7T7U - chains B and C of the 4 polymer chains in the assembly; structure by X-ray diffraction, 1.80 A resolution.

== Chain B ==
Molecule: Phycoerythrin beta subunit
Source organism: Chroomonas sp. M1627
Reference sequence: A0A067XP72 (A0A067XP72_9CRYP); numbering as in UniProt (aligned over 5-177)
Amino-acid sequence (173 residues; each row starts with the number of its first residue):
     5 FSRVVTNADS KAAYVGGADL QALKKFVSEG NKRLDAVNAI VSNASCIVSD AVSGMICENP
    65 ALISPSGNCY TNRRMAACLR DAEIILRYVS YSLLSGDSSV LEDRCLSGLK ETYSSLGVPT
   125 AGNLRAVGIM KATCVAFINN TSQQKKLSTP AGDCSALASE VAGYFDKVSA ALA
Disordered / not traced: 5-15
Modified residues: Asn72 (N-methyl asparagine; MEN)
Covalently attached groups: DiCys-(15,16)-Dihydrobiliverdin (AX9) linked to Cys50, Cys61; phycocyanobilin (CYC) linked to Cys82, Cys158
Residues lining bound ligands:
  - DiCys-(15,16)-Dihydrobiliverdin (AX9), molecule 1: Ile51, Asp54, Ser57, Gly58, Arg129, Gly132, Ile133, Ala136, Thr137, Ala140, Phe141, Ser146, Gln147, Gln148
  - DiCys-(15,16)-Dihydrobiliverdin (AX9), molecule 2: Gln147, Gln148, Lys150
  - phycocyanobilin (CYC), molecule 1: Leu24, Lys28, Asn35, Lys36, Leu38, Asp39, Ala40, Ile142, Asn143, Asn144, Thr153, Pro154, Ala155, Gly156, Asp157
  - phycocyanobilin (CYC), molecule 2: Val56, Met59, Leu66, Asn72, Cys73, Arg77, Arg78, Ala81, Arg84, Asp85, Ile88, Tyr92, Arg108, Cys109, Leu113, Thr116, Tyr117, Leu120, Val122, Pro123, Gly126, Asn127, Ala130
  - mesobiliverdin IX(alpha) (M1V), molecule 1: Tyr18, Gly20, Gly21
  - mesobiliverdin IX(alpha) (M1V), molecule 2: Pro64, Ala65, Ile67, Ser68, Pro69, Tyr74
Reported in the primary citation:
  - binding site for DiCys-(15,16)-Dihydrobiliverdin: Cys50
  - post-translational modification sites: Asn72
  - binding site for phycocyanobilin: Cys82

== Chain C ==
Molecule: Phycoerythrin alpha subunit S1
Source organism: Chroomonas sp. M1627
Reference sequence: A0A067XP68 (A0A067XP68_9CRYP); residues 1-70 here correspond to UniProt positions 53-122 (UniProt number = residue number + 52)
Amino-acid sequence (70 residues; each row starts with the number of its first residue):
     1 AIKKDQKAPV VTIFDARGCK DHSNKEYTGA KAGGMEDDQC VKLTMETIKV GDDVAAKVLG
    61 ECLSELKSRK
Modified residues: Lys4 (5-hydroxylysine; LYZ)
Covalently attached groups: mesobiliverdin IX(alpha) (M1V) linked to Cys19
Residues lining bound ligands:
  - phycocyanobilin (CYC), molecule 1: Ile2, Lys3, Lys4, Asp5, Gln6, Lys7
  - phycocyanobilin (CYC), molecule 2: Ile13, Phe14, Asp15, Arg17, Met35, Gln39, Cys40, Val41
  - mesobiliverdin IX(alpha) (M1V): Phe14, Ala16, Asp21, His22, Asn24, Lys25, Glu26, Tyr27, Glu36, Asp37, Asp38, Gln39, Cys40, Lys42
Reported in the primary citation:
  - binding site for phycocyanobilin: Asp5, Gln6
  - contacts within the chain: His22-Glu26 (salt bridge)
  - binding site for mesobiliverdin IX(alpha): Cys19, His22, Glu26

== Interface between chain B and chain C ==
Residue-residue contacts (10; chain B residue first):
  Asn42(B) - Ser64(C)  hydrogen bond
  Val45(B) - Glu61(C)
  Val45(B) - Ser64(C)
  Ser46(B) - Glu61(C)
  Ser46(B) - Ser64(C)  hydrogen bond (side chain-backbone)
  Ser46(B) - Glu65(C)
  Ala48(B) - Glu61(C)
  Ser49(B) - Glu61(C)  hydrogen bond
  Glu87(B) - Lys57(C)  salt bridge
  Lys150(B) - Glu65(C)  salt bridge
Other interface residues (no listed pair), chain B (9 interface residues in all): Asn47, Leu151

== Summary ==
9 residues of chain B and 4 residues of chain C are in contact; the contacts include 3 hydrogen bonds and 2
salt bridges. Polar contacts include Glu87(B)-Lys57(C), Lys150(B)-Glu65(C) and Asn42(B)-Ser64(C). From the
paper: a binding site for phycocyanobilin at Cys82(B) and Asp5(C) among others; a binding site for
mesobiliverdin IX(alpha) at Cys19(C), His22(C) and Glu26(C).
Here chain B is Phycoerythrin beta subunit and chain C is Phycoerythrin alpha subunit S1, both from Chroomonas
sp. M1627. Entry 7T7U (Light Harvesting complex phycocyanin PC 630, from the cryptophyte Chroomonas sp. M1627)
was determined by X-ray diffraction, deposited together with 7T89 and 7T8S.
